PDB entry 7VMK | X-ray diffraction, 2.50 A resolution | chains A and F of the 6 polymer chains in the assembly

[Chain A]
Molecule: Tubulin alpha-1B chain
Source organism: Bos taurus
Reference sequence: P81947 (TBA1B_BOVIN); numbering as in UniProt (aligned over 1-450)
Chain sequence (450 residues; numbered 1 to 450; the number before each row is that of its first residue):
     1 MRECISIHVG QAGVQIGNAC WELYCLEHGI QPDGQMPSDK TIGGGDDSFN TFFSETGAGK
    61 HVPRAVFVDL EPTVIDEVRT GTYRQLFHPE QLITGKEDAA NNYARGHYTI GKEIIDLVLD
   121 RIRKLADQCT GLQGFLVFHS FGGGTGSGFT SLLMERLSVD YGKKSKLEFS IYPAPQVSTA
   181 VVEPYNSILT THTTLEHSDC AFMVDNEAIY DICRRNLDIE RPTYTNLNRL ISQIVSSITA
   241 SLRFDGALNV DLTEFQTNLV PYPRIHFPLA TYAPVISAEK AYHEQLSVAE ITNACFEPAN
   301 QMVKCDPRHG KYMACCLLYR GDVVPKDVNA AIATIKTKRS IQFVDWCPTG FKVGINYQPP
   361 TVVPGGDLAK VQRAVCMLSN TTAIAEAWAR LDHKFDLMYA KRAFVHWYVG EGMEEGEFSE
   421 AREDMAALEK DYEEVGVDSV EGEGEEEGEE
Disordered / not traced: 440-450
Metal / ion sites: Ca2+: Asp-39, Thr-41, Gly-44, Glu-55
Residues lining bound ligands: GTP (guanosine-5'-triphosphate): Gly-10, Gln-11, Ala-12, Gln-15, Ile-16, Asp-69, Asp-98, Ala-99, Ala-100, Asn-101, Ser-140, Gly-142, Gly-143, Gly-144, Thr-145, Gly-146, Ile-171, Pro-173, Val-177, Ser-178, Glu-183, Asn-206, Tyr-224, Leu-227, Asn-228, Ile-231

[Chain F]
Molecule: Tubulin tyrosine ligase
Source organism: Gallus gallus
Reference sequence: E1BQ43 (E1BQ43_CHICK); residues 1-378 here = UniProt positions 1-378
Chain sequence (384 residues; numbered 1 to 384; the number before each row is that of its first residue):
     1 MYTFVVRDEN SSVYAEVSRL LLATGQWKRL RKDNPRFNLM LGERNRLPFG RLGHEPGLVQ
    61 LVNYYRGADK LCRKASLVKL IKTSPELSES CTWFPESYVI YPTNLKTPVA PAQNGIRHLI
   121 NNTRTDEREV FLAAYNRRRE GREGNVWIAK SSAGAKGEGI LISSEASELL DFIDEQGQVH
   181 VIQKYLEKPL LLEPGHRKFD IRSWVLVDHL YNIYLYREGV LRTSSEPYNS ANFQDKTCHL
   241 TNHCIQKEYS KNYGRYEEGN EMFFEEFNQY LMDALNTTLE NSILLQIKHI IRSCLMCIEP
   301 AISTKHLHYQ SFQLFGFDFM VDEELKVWLI EVNGAPACAQ KLYAELCQGI VDVAISSVFP
   361 LADTGQKTSQ PTSIFIKLHH HHHH
Disordered / not traced: 107-124, 153-157, 363-372
Construct notes: expression tag (379-384)
Residues lining bound ligands: AMP-PCP (ACP; phosphomethylphosphonic acid adenylate ester): Lys-74, Pro-95, Ile-148, Lys-150, Gln-183, Lys-184, Tyr-185, Leu-186, Lys-198, Asp-200, Arg-202, Arg-222, His-239, Leu-240, Thr-241, Asn-242, Asp-318, Met-320, Ile-330, Glu-331, Asn-333

[Interface between chain A and chain F]
Contacting residue pairs (21):
  Gln-176(A) with Pro-56(F)
  Glu-207(A) with His-54(F), salt bridge
  Glu-297(A) with His-306(F), salt bridge
  Pro-298(A) with Leu-307(F), hydrophobic
  Lys-304(A) with His-54(F)
  Asp-306(A) with Arg-66(F); Leu-307(F)
  Arg-308(A) with Pro-300(F), hydrogen bond (side chain-backbone); Ala-301(F), hydrogen bond (side chain-backbone); Ile-302(F); Ser-303(F), hydrogen bond (side chain-backbone)
  His-309(A) with Arg-66(F), hydrogen bond (side chain-backbone); Gly-67(F); Ala-301(F)
  Ser-340(A) with Ala-301(F)
  Glu-386(A) with Gly-50(F); Arg-66(F), salt bridge
  Arg-390(A) with Gly-50(F); His-54(F), hydrogen bond
  His-393(A) with Arg-51(F)
  Glu-433(A) with Arg-46(F), salt bridge
Interface residues without a listed pair, chain A (15 interface residues in all): Cys-305, Lys-338
Interface residues without a listed pair, chain F (14 interface residues in all): His-308

[Summary]
15 residues of chain A and 14 residues of chain F are in contact; the contacts include 5 hydrogen bonds and 4
salt bridges. Polar pairs include Glu-207(A)/His-54(F), Glu-297(A)/His-306(F) and Glu-386(A)/Arg-66(F).
Ligands of chain A: GTP. Bound to chain F: AMP-PCP.
Here chain A is Tubulin alpha-1B chain (Bos taurus) and chain F is Tubulin tyrosine ligase (Gallus gallus).
Entry 7VMK (Crystal structure of tubulin with 3) was determined by X-ray diffraction.
